Entry 3W8Z (X-ray diffraction, 1.80 A resolution); this record covers chains A and B.

[Chain A (and B)]
Protein: Putative FAD-dependent oxygenase EncM
From: Streptomyces maritimus
Notes: EC 1.13.12.-; chain B of this document is another copy of the same molecule, construct and numbering; everything in this record applies to it too
Reference sequence: Q9KHK2 (Q9KHK2_9ACTO); residues 1-464 here = UniProt positions 1-464
Sequence (468 residues; numbered -3 to 464; the number before each row is that of its first residue; numbers below 1 keep their minus sign (Gly-3 is residue -3)):
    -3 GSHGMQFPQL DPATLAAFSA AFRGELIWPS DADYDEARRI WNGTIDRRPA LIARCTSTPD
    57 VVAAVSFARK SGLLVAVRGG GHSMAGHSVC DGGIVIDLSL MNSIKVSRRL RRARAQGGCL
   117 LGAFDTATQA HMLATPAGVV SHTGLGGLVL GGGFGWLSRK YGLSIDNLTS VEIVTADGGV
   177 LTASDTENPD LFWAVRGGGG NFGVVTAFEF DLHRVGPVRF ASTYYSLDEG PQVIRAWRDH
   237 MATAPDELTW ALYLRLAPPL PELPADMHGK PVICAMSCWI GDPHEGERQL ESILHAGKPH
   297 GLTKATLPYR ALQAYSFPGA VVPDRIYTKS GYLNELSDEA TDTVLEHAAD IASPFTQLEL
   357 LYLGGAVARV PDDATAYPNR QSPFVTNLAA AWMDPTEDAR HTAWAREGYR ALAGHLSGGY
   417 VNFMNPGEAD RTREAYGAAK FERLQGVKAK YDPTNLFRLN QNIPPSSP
Not modelled in the structure: -3 to 1, 462-464 (chain B: -3 to 1, 463-464)
Differences from the reference sequence: expression tag (-3 to 0)
Residues lining bound ligands:
  - FAD (flavin-adenine dinucleotide): Trp37, Val73, Arg74, Gly75, Gly76, Gly77, His78, Ser79, Met80, His83, Ser84, Leu94, Gly113, Gly134, Val135, Val136, Thr139, Gly140, Gly142, Gly143, Leu144, Leu146, Gly149, Phe150, Gly196, Gly199, Val200, Val201, Phe204, Tyr416, Asn418, Phe419, Leu455, Asn456
  - (7S)-7-hydroxy-1-phenyloctane-1,3,5-trione (HTK): Met80, Val135, Phe150, Gly151, Trp152, Thr245, Ala247, Tyr249, Phe313, Thr324, Glu355, Leu357, Asn383, Ala385, Phe419
Reported in the primary citation:
  - binding site for flavin-adenine dinucleotide: His78
  - binding site for (7S)-7-hydroxy-1-phenyloctane-1,3,5-trione: Trp152, Tyr249, Glu355, Leu357
  - mutagenesis - R210E, Y249F, E355A, E355Q: decreased catalytic activity

[Chain A / chain B interface]
Residue-residue contacts (101):
  Arg19(A) - Pro55(B)
  Glu21(A) - Lys101(B)  salt bridge
  Ala28(A) - Arg105(B)
  Glu32(A) - Ser103(B)  hydrogen bond
  Glu32(A) - Arg104(B)  hydrogen bond (side chain-backbone)
  Glu32(A) - Arg105(B)  hydrogen bond (side chain-backbone)
  Arg35(A) - Arg104(B)
  Arg35(A) - His127(B)
  Arg50(A) - Lys101(B)
  Leu96(A) - Ser99(B)
  Leu96(A) - Lys101(B)
  Asn98(A) - Asn98(B)  hydrogen bond (side chain-backbone)
  Ser99(A) - Leu96(B)
  Lys101(A) - Glu21(B)
  Lys101(A) - Arg50(B)
  Lys101(A) - Leu96(B)
  Ser103(A) - Glu32(B)  hydrogen bond
  Arg104(A) - Glu32(B)  hydrogen bond (backbone-side chain)
  Arg104(A) - Asp320(B)  salt bridge
  Arg105(A) - Glu32(B)  hydrogen bond (backbone-side chain)
  Leu116(A) - Thr122(B)
  Gly118(A) - Thr122(B)
  Ala119(A) - Ala119(B)  hydrophobic
  Ala119(A) - Thr122(B)
  Thr122(A) - Leu116(B)
  Thr122(A) - Gly118(B)
  Thr122(A) - Ala119(B)
  Thr122(A) - Ser137(B)
  Thr122(A) - His138(B)
  Ala126(A) - His138(B)
  Ala126(A) - Val318(B)
  Met128(A) - Gly315(B)
  Met128(A) - Ala316(B)
  Met128(A) - Val318(B)  hydrophobic
  Ser137(A) - Thr122(B)
  Ser137(A) - Arg306(B)  hydrogen bond
  His138(A) - Thr122(B)
  His138(A) - Ala126(B)
  His138(A) - Arg306(B)
  Arg210(A) - Ala316(B)  hydrogen bond (side chain-backbone)
  Arg210(A) - Val317(B)
  Pro213(A) - Gly315(B)
  Pro213(A) - Ala316(B)
  Arg215(A) - Pro257(B)
  Arg215(A) - Glu258(B)  salt bridge
  Pro255(A) - His280(B)  hydrogen bond (backbone-side chain)
  Leu256(A) - His280(B)
  Pro257(A) - Arg215(B)
  Pro257(A) - Pro279(B)
  Pro257(A) - His280(B)
  Pro257(A) - Glu283(B)
  Pro257(A) - Thr302(B)
  Glu258(A) - Arg215(B)  salt bridge
  Glu258(A) - Thr302(B)  hydrogen bond
  His264(A) - His280(B)
  Pro279(A) - Pro257(B)
  His280(A) - Pro255(B)
  His280(A) - Leu256(B)
  His280(A) - Pro257(B)
  His280(A) - His264(B)
  Glu283(A) - Pro257(B)
  Thr299(A) - Lys300(B)
  Thr299(A) - Ala301(B)
  Lys300(A) - Thr299(B)
  Ala301(A) - Thr299(B)
  Thr302(A) - Pro257(B)
  Thr302(A) - Glu258(B)  hydrogen bond
  Thr302(A) - Tyr311(B)
  Thr302(A) - Pro314(B)
  Leu303(A) - Tyr311(B)  hydrophobic
  Pro304(A) - Ala310(B)
  Pro304(A) - Tyr311(B)
  Pro304(A) - Pro314(B)  hydrophobic
  Arg306(A) - Ser137(B)
  Arg306(A) - His138(B)
  Arg306(A) - Ala310(B)  hydrogen bond (side chain-backbone)
  Arg306(A) - Ser312(B)  hydrogen bond (side chain-backbone)
  Arg306(A) - Phe313(B)
  Ala307(A) - Ala307(B)
  Ala307(A) - Ala310(B)
  Ala307(A) - Tyr311(B)  hydrophobic
  Ala310(A) - Pro304(B)
  Ala310(A) - Arg306(B)  hydrogen bond (backbone-side chain)
  Ala310(A) - Ala307(B)  hydrophobic
  Tyr311(A) - Thr302(B)
  Tyr311(A) - Leu303(B)  hydrophobic
  Tyr311(A) - Pro304(B)
  Tyr311(A) - Ala307(B)  hydrophobic
  Ser312(A) - Arg306(B)  hydrogen bond (backbone-side chain)
  Phe313(A) - Pro304(B)
  Phe313(A) - Arg306(B)
  Pro314(A) - Thr302(B)
  Pro314(A) - Pro304(B)
  Gly315(A) - Met128(B)
  Gly315(A) - Pro213(B)
  Ala316(A) - Met128(B)
  Ala316(A) - Arg210(B)  hydrogen bond (backbone-side chain)
  Ala316(A) - Pro213(B)
  Val317(A) - Met128(B)
  Val317(A) - Arg210(B)
  Val318(A) - Met128(B)  hydrophobic
Interface residues without a listed pair, chain A (54 interface residues in all): Ile100, Ala123, Gln125, His127, Asp320
Interface residues without a listed pair, chain B (54 interface residues in all): Ala28, Arg35, Ile100, Ala123, Gln125

[Summary]
Chain A and chain B each contribute 54 residues to their interface; the contacts include 17 hydrogen bonds and
4 salt bridges. Polar pairs include Glu21(A)-Lys101(B), Arg104(A)-Asp320(B) and Arg215(A)-Glu258(B). From the
paper: a binding site for (7S)-7-hydroxy-1-phenyloctane-1,3,5-trione at Trp152(A), Tyr249(A) and Glu355(A)
among others; R210E, Y249F and E355A of chain A, among others, reduce catalytic activity.
Both chains are Putative FAD-dependent oxygenase EncM (Streptomyces maritimus). Entry 3W8Z (The complex
structure of EncM with hydroxytetraketide) was determined by X-ray diffraction (same publication as 3W8W and
3W8X).
